Entry 3L7K (X-ray diffraction, 3.10 A resolution); this record covers chains B and C of the 4 polymer chains in the assembly.

# Chain B (and C)
Protein: Teichoic acid biosynthesis protein F
Organism: Staphylococcus epidermidis
Notes: fragment: TagF; chain C of this document is another copy of the same molecule, construct and numbering; everything in this record applies to it too
UniProtKB: Q5HLM5 (Q5HLM5_STAEQ); numbering as in UniProt (aligned over 1-721)
Amino-acid sequence (729 residues; numbered 1 to 729; the number before each row is that of its first residue):
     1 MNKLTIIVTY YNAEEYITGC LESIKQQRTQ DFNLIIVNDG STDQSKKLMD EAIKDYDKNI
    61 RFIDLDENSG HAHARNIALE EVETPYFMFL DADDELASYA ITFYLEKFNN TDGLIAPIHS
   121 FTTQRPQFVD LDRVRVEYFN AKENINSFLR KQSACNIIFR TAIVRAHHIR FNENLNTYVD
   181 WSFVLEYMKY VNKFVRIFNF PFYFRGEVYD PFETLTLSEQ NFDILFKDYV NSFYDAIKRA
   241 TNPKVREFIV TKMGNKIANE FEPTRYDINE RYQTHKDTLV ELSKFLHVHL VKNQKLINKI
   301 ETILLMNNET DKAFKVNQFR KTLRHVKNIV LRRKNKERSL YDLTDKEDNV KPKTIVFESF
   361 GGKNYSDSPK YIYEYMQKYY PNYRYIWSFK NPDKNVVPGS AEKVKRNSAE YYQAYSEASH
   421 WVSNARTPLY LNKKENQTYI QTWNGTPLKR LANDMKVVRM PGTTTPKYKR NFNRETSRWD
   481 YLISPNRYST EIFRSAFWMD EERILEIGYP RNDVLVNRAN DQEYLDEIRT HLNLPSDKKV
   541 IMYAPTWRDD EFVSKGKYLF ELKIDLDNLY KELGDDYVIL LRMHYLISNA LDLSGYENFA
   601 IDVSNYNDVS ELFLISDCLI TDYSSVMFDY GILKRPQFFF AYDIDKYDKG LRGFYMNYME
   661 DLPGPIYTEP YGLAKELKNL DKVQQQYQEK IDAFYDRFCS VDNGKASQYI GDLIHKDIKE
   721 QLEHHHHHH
Disordered / not traced: 1-312, 557-558, 724-729 (chain C: 1-312, 724-729)
Sequence notes: engineered mutation N444 (His in Q5HLM5); expression tag (722-729)
Residues lining bound ligands: EDT ({[-(bis-carboxymethyl-amino)-ethyl]-carboxymethyl-amino}-acetic acid): L323, R324, K327
UniProt features mapped onto this chain:
  - binding site (CDP-glycerol): W443, G445 to P447, R511, P545, T546, R582 to H584, S624, S625, D629

# Chain B / chain C interface
Pairs across the interface (6; chain B residue first):
  I329(B) - T322(C)
  V330(B) - F319(C)  hydrophobic
  R332(B) - Q318(C)
  L340(B) - I329(C)  hydrophobic
  L343(B) - V330(C)  hydrophobic
  K346(B) - R332(C)
Other interface residues (no listed pair), chain B (9 interface residues in all): H325, V326, T344
Other interface residues (no listed pair), chain C (10 interface residues in all): A313, F314, L323, V326

# In short
9 residues of chain B face 10 of chain C across their interface. Chain B binds compound EDT. Curated
annotation (UniProt) lists 13 CDP-glycerol-binding residues on chain B.
Chain B and chain C are both Teichoic acid biosynthesis protein F (Staphylococcus epidermidis); the structure,
Structure of the Wall Teichoic Acid Polymerase TagF, H444N + CDPG (15 minute soak), was determined by X-ray
diffraction (same publication as 3L7I, 3L7J, 3L7L and 3L7M).
